4TQ8 - chains A and B; structure by X-ray diffraction, 1.52 A resolution.

# Chain A (and B)
Name: Transthyretin
Source organism: Homo sapiens
Notes: chain B of this document is another copy of the same molecule, construct and numbering; everything in this record applies to it too
UniProtKB: P02766 (TTHY_HUMAN); residues 1-127 here correspond to UniProt positions 21-147 (UniProt number = residue number + 20)
Chain sequence (127 residues; each row starts with the number of its first residue):
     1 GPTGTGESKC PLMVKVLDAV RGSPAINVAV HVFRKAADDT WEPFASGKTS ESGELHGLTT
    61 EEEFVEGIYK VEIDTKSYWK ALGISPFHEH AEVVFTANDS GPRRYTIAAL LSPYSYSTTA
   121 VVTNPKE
Disordered / not traced: 1-9, 126-127 (chain B: 1-8, 125-127)
UniProt features mapped onto this chain:
  - binding site (L-thyroxine): Lys15, Glu54, Ser117
  - modified residue: Cys10 (Sulfocysteine), Glu42 (4-carboxyglutamate), Ser52 (Phosphoserine)
  - glycosylation: Asn98 (N-linked (GlcNAc...) asparagine)

# Chain A / chain B interface
Residue-residue contacts - 47 pairs, chain A then chain B:
  Lys70(A) - Lys70(B)
  Lys70(A) - Glu92(B)  salt bridge
  Phe87(A) - Phe95(B)  hydrophobic
  Phe87(A) - Tyr105(B)  hydrophobic
  Phe87(A) - Ile107(B)  hydrophobic
  Phe87(A) - Ala120(B)  hydrophobic
  Phe87(A) - Val122(B)  hydrophobic
  His88(A) - Val93(B)
  His88(A) - Val94(B)
  His88(A) - Thr118(B)
  Glu89(A) - Val94(B)  hydrogen bond (backbone-backbone)
  Glu89(A) - Phe95(B)
  Glu89(A) - Thr96(B)  hydrogen bond
  Glu92(A) - Lys70(B)  salt bridge
  Glu92(A) - Glu92(B)
  Glu92(A) - Val94(B)
  Glu92(A) - Tyr116(B)  hydrogen bond (backbone-side chain)
  Val93(A) - His88(B)
  Val94(A) - His88(B)
  Val94(A) - Glu89(B)  hydrogen bond (backbone-backbone)
  Val94(A) - His90(B)
  Val94(A) - Glu92(B)
  Phe95(A) - Phe87(B)  hydrophobic
  Thr96(A) - Lys76(B)
  Thr96(A) - Glu89(B)  hydrogen bond
  Tyr105(A) - Phe87(B)  hydrophobic
  Ile107(A) - Phe87(B)  hydrophobic
  Tyr114(A) - Thr119(B)
  Tyr114(A) - Ala120(B)  hydrogen bond (backbone-backbone)
  Tyr114(A) - Val122(B)  hydrophobic
  Ser115(A) - Ser117(B)
  Ser115(A) - Thr118(B)  hydrogen bond (side chain-backbone)
  Ser115(A) - Thr119(B)  hydrogen bond
  Tyr116(A) - Glu92(B)  hydrogen bond (side chain-backbone)
  Tyr116(A) - Ser117(B)
  Tyr116(A) - Thr118(B)  hydrogen bond (backbone-backbone)
  Ser117(A) - Ser115(B)
  Ser117(A) - Tyr116(B)
  Ser117(A) - Ser117(B)
  Thr118(A) - His88(B)
  Thr118(A) - Ser115(B)  hydrogen bond (backbone-side chain)
  Thr118(A) - Tyr116(B)  hydrogen bond (backbone-backbone)
  Thr119(A) - Tyr114(B)
  Thr119(A) - Ser115(B)  hydrogen bond
  Ala120(A) - Phe87(B)  hydrophobic
  Ala120(A) - Tyr114(B)  hydrogen bond (backbone-backbone)
  Val122(A) - Tyr114(B)  hydrophobic
Other interface residues (no listed pair), chain A (22 interface residues in all): Ile68, Lys76, His90
Other interface residues (no listed pair), chain B (22 interface residues in all): Ile68

# Overview
The chain A/chain B interface involves 22 residues from each chain; the contacts include 14 hydrogen bonds and
2 salt bridges. Polar contacts include Lys70(A)-Glu92(B), Glu89(A)-Thr96(B) and Glu92(A)-Tyr116(B). Curated
annotation (UniProt) lists 3 L-thyroxine-binding residues on chain A.
Both chains are Transthyretin (Homo sapiens). Entry 4TQ8 (Dual binding mode for
3-(9H-fluoren-9-ylideneaminooxy)propanoic acid binding to Human transthyretin (TTR)) was determined by X-ray
diffraction together with 4TQH, 4TQI and 4TQP from the same study.
